PDB entry 8SP3 | electron microscopy, 3.52 A resolution | chains B and F of the 8 polymer chains in the assembly

== Chain B (and F) ==
Protein: short pAgo
Organism: Maribacter polysiphoniae
Notes: chain F of this document is another copy of the same molecule, construct and numbering; everything in this record applies to it too
Reference sequence: A0A316E3U6 (A0A316E3U6_9FLAO); residues 1-507 here = UniProt positions 1-507
Sequence (507 residues; each row starts with the number of its first residue):
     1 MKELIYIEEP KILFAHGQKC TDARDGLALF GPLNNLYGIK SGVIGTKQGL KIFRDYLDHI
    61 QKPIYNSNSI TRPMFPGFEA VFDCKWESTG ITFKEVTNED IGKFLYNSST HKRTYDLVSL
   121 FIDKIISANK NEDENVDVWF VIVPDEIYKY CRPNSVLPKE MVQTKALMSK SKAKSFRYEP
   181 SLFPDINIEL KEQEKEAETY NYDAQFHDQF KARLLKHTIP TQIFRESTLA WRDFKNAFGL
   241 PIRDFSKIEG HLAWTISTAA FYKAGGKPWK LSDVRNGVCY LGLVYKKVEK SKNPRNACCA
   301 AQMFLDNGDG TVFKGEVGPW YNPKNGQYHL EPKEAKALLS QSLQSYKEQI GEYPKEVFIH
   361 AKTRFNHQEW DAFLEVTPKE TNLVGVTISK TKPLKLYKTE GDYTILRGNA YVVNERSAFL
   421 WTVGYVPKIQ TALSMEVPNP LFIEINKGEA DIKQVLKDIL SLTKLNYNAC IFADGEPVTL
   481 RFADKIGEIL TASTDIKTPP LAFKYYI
Unresolved in the structure: 159-196
Bound ions: Mg2+: Asn468, Ile507 (shared with 2 residues of chain C)

== Chain B / chain F interface ==
Pairs across the interface (41):
  Tyr37(B) - Tyr37(F)
  Tyr37(B) - Gly38(F)
  Tyr37(B) - Lys40(F)
  Tyr37(B) - Glu87(F)  hydrogen bond
  Lys40(B) - Leu36(F)
  Lys40(B) - Tyr37(F)
  Glu87(B) - Tyr37(F)  hydrogen bond
  Asn129(B) - Thr218(F)  hydrogen bond
  Asn129(B) - Tyr505(F)  hydrogen bond (backbone-side chain)
  Lys130(B) - Thr218(F)
  Lys130(B) - Thr498(F)
  Lys130(B) - Pro500(F)
  Lys130(B) - Leu501(F)  hydrogen bond (backbone-backbone)
  Lys130(B) - Ala502(F)
  Lys130(B) - Tyr505(F)
  Asn131(B) - Leu501(F)
  Asn131(B) - Ala502(F)  hydrogen bond (backbone-backbone)
  Glu132(B) - Ala502(F)
  Glu132(B) - Lys504(F)
  Asp133(B) - Gly265(F)
  Asp133(B) - Ala502(F)
  Asp133(B) - Phe503(F)
  Asp133(B) - Lys504(F)  hydrogen bond (backbone-side chain)
  Glu134(B) - Lys267(F)  salt bridge
  Glu134(B) - Lys504(F)  hydrogen bond (backbone-side chain)
  Asn135(B) - Asp137(F)  hydrogen bond
  Tyr262(B) - Asp133(F)
  Lys267(B) - Asp133(F)
  Lys267(B) - Glu134(F)  salt bridge
  Phe313(B) - Asp133(F)
  Lys314(B) - Asn131(F)
  Thr498(B) - Lys130(F)  hydrogen bond
  Leu501(B) - Lys130(F)
  Leu501(B) - Asn131(F)
  Ala502(B) - Lys130(F)
  Ala502(B) - Asp133(F)
  Phe503(B) - Asp133(F)
  Lys504(B) - Glu132(F)
  Lys504(B) - Asp133(F)  hydrogen bond (side chain-backbone)
  Lys504(B) - Glu134(F)  hydrogen bond (side chain-backbone)
  Tyr505(B) - Asn129(F)
Other interface residues (no listed pair), chain B (27 interface residues in all): Gly38, Ile39, His217, Thr218, Ala264, Gly265, Pro500
Other interface residues (no listed pair), chain F (29 interface residues in all): Lys85, Asn135, His217, Tyr262, Ala264, Phe313, Lys314
Interface features reported in the paper:
  - hot spots on chain F (mutagenesis) - E134R: abolished binding to RNA/DNA

== Summary ==
The interface between chain B and chain F involves 27 residues on one side and 29 on the other, with 12
hydrogen bonds and 2 salt bridges. Polar contacts include Glu134(B)-Lys267(F), Tyr37(B)-Glu87(F) and
Asn129(B)-Thr218(F). Asn468(B) and Ile507(B) form the Mg2+ site. From the paper: E134R of chain F abolishes
binding to RNA/DNA.
Chain B and chain F are both short pAgo (Maribacter polysiphoniae); the structure, Asymmetric dimer of
MapSPARTA bound with gRNA/tDNA hybrid, was determined by electron microscopy, deposited together with 8FEX,
8FFI, 8SP0, 8SPO and 8SQU.
